Entry 7RWI (X-ray diffraction, 3.70 A resolution); this record covers chains C and D of the 8 polymer chains in the assembly.

# Chain C
Molecule: DNA-directed RNA polymerase subunit beta
From: Mycobacterium tuberculosis
Notes: EC 2.7.7.6
UniProt: P9WGY8 (RPOB_MYCTO); numbering as in UniProt (aligned over 1-1178)
Chain sequence (1178 residues; row label = number of the first residue in the row):
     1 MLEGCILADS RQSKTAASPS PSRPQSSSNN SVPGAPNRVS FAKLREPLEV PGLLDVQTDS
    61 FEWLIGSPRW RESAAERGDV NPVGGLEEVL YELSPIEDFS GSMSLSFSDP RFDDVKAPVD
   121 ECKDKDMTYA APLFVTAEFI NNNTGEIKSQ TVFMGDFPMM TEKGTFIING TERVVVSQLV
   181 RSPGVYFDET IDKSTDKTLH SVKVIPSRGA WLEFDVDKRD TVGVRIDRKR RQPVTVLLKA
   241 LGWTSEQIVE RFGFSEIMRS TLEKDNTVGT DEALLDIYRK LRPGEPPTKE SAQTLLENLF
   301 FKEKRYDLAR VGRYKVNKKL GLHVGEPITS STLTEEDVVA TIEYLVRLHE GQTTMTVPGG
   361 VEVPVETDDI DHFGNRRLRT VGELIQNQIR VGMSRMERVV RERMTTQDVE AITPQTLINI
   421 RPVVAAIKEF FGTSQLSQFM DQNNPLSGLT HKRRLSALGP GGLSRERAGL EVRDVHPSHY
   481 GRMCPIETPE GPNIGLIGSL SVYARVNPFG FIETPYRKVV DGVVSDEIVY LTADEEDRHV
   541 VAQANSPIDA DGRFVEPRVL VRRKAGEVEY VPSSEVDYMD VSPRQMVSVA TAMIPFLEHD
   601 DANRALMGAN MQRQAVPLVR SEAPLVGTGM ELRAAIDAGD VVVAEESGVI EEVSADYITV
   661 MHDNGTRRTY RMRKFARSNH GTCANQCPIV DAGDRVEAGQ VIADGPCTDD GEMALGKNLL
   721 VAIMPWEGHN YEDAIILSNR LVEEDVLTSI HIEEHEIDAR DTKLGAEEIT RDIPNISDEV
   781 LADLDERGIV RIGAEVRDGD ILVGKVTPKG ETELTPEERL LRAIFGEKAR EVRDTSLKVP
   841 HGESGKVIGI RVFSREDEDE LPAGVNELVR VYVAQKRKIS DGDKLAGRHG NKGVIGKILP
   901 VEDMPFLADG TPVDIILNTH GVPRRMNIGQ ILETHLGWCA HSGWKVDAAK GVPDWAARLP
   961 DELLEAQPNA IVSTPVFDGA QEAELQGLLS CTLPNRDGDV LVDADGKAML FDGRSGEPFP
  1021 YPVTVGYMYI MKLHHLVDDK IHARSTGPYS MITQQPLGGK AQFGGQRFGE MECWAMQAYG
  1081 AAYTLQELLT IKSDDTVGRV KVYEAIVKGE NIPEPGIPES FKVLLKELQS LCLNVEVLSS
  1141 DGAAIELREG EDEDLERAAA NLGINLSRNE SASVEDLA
Unresolved in the structure: 1-27, 1154-1178

# Chain D
Molecule: DNA-directed RNA polymerase subunit beta'
From: Mycobacterium tuberculosis
Notes: EC 2.7.7.6
UniProt: A0A045J9E2 (A0A045J9E2_MYCTX); residue numbers follow UniProt; this construct covers 1-1316
Chain sequence (1316 residues; numbered 1 to 1316; the number before each row is that of its first residue):
     1 MLDVNFFDEL RIGLATAEDI RQWSYGEVKK PETINYRTLK PEKDGLFCEK IFGPTRDWEC
    61 YCGKYKRVRF KGIICERCGV EVTRAKVRRE RMGHIELAAP VTHIWYFKGV PSRLGYLLDL
   121 APKDLEKIIY FAAYVITSVD EEMRHNELST LEAEMAVERK AVEDQRDGEL EARAQKLEAD
   181 LAELEAEGAK ADARRKVRDG GEREMRQIRD RAQRELDRLE DIWSTFTKLA PKQLIVDENL
   241 YRELVDRYGE YFTGAMGAES IQKLIENFDI DAEAESLRDV IRNGKGQKKL RALKRLKVVA
   301 AFQQSGNSPM GMVLDAVPVI PPELRPMVQL DGGRFATSDL NDLYRRVINR NNRLKRLIDL
   361 GAPEIIVNNE KRMLQESVDA LFDNGRRGRP VTGPGNRPLK SLSDLLKGKQ GRFRQNLLGK
   421 RVDYSGRSVI VVGPQLKLHQ CGLPKLMALE LFKPFVMKRL VDLNHAQNIK SAKRMVERQR
   481 PQVWDVLEEV IAEHPVLLNR APTLHRLGIQ AFEPMLVEGK AIQLHPLVCE AFNADFDGDQ
   541 MAVHLPLSAE AQAEARILML SSNNILSPAS GRPLAMPRLD MVTGLYYLTT EVPGDTGEYQ
   601 PASGDHPETG VYSSPAEAIM AADRGVLSVR AKIKVRLTQL RPPVEIEAEL FGHSGWQPGD
   661 AWMAETTLGR VMFNELLPLG YPFVNKQMHK KVQAAIINDL AERYPMIVVA QTVDKLKDAG
   721 FYWATRSGVT VSMADVLVPP RKKEILDHYE ERADKVEKQF QRGALNHDER NEALVEIWKE
   781 ATDEVGQALR EHYPDDNPII TIVDSGATGN FTQTRTLAGM KGLVTNPKGE FIPRPVKSSF
   841 REGLTVLEYF INTHGARKGL ADTALRTADS GYLTRRLVDV SQDVIVREHD CQTERGIVVE
   901 LAERAPDGTL IRDPYIETSA YARTLGTDAV DEAGNVIVER GQDLGDPEID ALLAAGITQV
   961 KVRSVLTCAT STGVCATCYG RSMATGKLVD IGEAVGIVAA QSIGEPGTQL TMRTFHQGGV
  1021 GEDITGGLPR VQELFEARVP RGKAPIADVT GRVRLEDGER FYKITIVPDD GGEEVVYDKI
  1081 SKRQRLRVFK HEDGSERVLS DGDHVEVGQQ LMEGSADPHE VLRVQGPREV QIHLVREVQE
  1141 VYRAQGVSIH DKHIEVIVRQ MLRRVTIIDS GSTEFLPGSL IDRAEFEAEN RRVVAEGGEP
  1201 AAGRPVLMGI TKASLATDSW LSAASFQETT RVLTDAAINC RSDKLNGLKE NVIIGKLIPA
  1261 GTGINRYRNI AVQPTEEARA AAYTIPSYED QYYSPDFGAA TGAAVPLDDY GYSDYR
Unresolved in the structure: 1-2, 421, 1012-1025, 1282-1316

# Interface between chain C and chain D
Contacting residue pairs (354):
  R473(C) - R857(D)  hydrogen bond (backbone-side chain)
  D474(C) - P827(D)
  D474(C) - R857(D)
  V475(C) - P827(D)
  V475(C) - F850(D)  hydrophobic
  V475(C) - H854(D)
  V475(C) - R857(D)
  H476(C) - F850(D)
  Y480(C) - V846(D)
  Y480(C) - L847(D)
  Y480(C) - F850(D)  hydrophobic
  C484(C) - R857(D)
  P485(C) - T853(D)
  P485(C) - R857(D)  hydrogen bond (backbone-side chain)
  I486(C) - Y849(D)  hydrophobic
  I486(C) - T853(D)
  I486(C) - R857(D)
  T488(C) - R857(D)
  Q543(C) - T845(D)
  Q543(C) - V846(D)  hydrogen bond (side chain-backbone)
  Q543(C) - L847(D)  hydrogen bond (side chain-backbone)
  N545(C) - V846(D)
  V568(C) - L847(D)  hydrophobic
  Y570(C) - R834(D)
  P583(C) - V846(D)
  M586(C) - V846(D)  hydrophobic
  M586(C) - F850(D)  hydrophobic
  L597(C) - Y849(D)
  E598(C) - G843(D)
  E598(C) - L844(D)  hydrogen bond (backbone-backbone)
  H599(C) - F840(D)  hydrogen bond (side chain-backbone)
  H599(C) - R841(D)  hydrogen bond (side chain-backbone)
  H599(C) - E842(D)
  H599(C) - G843(D)
  D600(C) - F840(D)
  D600(C) - Y849(D)  hydrogen bond (backbone-side chain)
  D601(C) - F840(D)
  D601(C) - Y849(D)
  D601(C) - N852(D)  hydrogen bond
  A602(C) - Y849(D)
  A602(C) - T853(D)
  A602(C) - A856(D)  hydrophobic
  N603(C) - A856(D)
  N603(C) - L860(D)
  A605(C) - Y849(D)
  I723(C) - T730(D)
  M724(C) - T725(D)
  P725(C) - D580(D)
  P725(C) - A724(D)
  P725(C) - T725(D)
  P725(C) - V729(D)
  W726(C) - T725(D)
  E727(C) - P434(D)
  E727(C) - F721(D)
  E727(C) - T725(D)  hydrogen bond (backbone-side chain)
  E727(C) - R726(D)  salt bridge
  G728(C) - V432(D)
  G728(C) - P434(D)
  G728(C) - F721(D)
  H729(C) - V432(D)
  H729(C) - P434(D)
  Y731(C) - V432(D)  hydrophobic
  Y731(C) - P526(D)
  Y731(C) - F536(D)
  Y731(C) - R578(D)  hydrogen bond
  Y731(C) - L579(D)  hydrophobic
  Y731(C) - M581(D)  hydrophobic
  Y731(C) - F721(D)  hydrophobic
  E732(C) - C529(D)
  E732(C) - A534(D)
  E732(C) - D535(D)
  E732(C) - F536(D)
  E732(C) - R578(D)  salt bridge
  E732(C) - L579(D)
  D733(C) - F536(D)
  A734(C) - V432(D)  hydrophobic
  A734(C) - F536(D)
  R760(C) - D331(D)  salt bridge
  K763(C) - R37(D)
  K763(C) - L39(D)
  R797(C) - R478(D)
  R797(C) - Q479(D)
  D798(C) - R478(D)  hydrogen bond (backbone-side chain)
  G799(C) - R478(D)
  D800(C) - R478(D)  salt bridge
  T812(C) - E59(D)  hydrogen bond
  T812(C) - K66(D)
  E813(C) - R56(D)  salt bridge
  E813(C) - E59(D)
  D881(C) - A521(D)
  G882(C) - V429(D)
  K884(C) - D537(D)  hydrogen bond (side chain-backbone)
  K892(C) - D537(D)
  G893(C) - F536(D)
  V894(C) - V429(D)  hydrophobic
  V894(C) - I430(D)
  V894(C) - F536(D)  hydrogen bond (backbone-backbone)
  V894(C) - G538(D)
  I895(C) - V431(D)
  G896(C) - V431(D)
  N918(C) - D580(D)  hydrogen bond
  T919(C) - V729(D)  hydrogen bond (side chain-backbone)
  T919(C) - T730(D)
  T919(C) - V731(D)
  H920(C) - L579(D)
  H920(C) - D580(D)  salt bridge
  H920(C) - T583(D)
  H920(C) - I802(D)
  R924(C) - T808(D)  hydrogen bond
  R924(C) - Q813(D)
  M926(C) - Q813(D)
  M926(C) - T816(D)
  M926(C) - L817(D)  hydrophobic
  M926(C) - F840(D)  hydrophobic
  I928(C) - L817(D)  hydrophobic
  I931(C) - V731(D)  hydrophobic
  I931(C) - S732(D)
  I931(C) - M733(D)
  L932(C) - M733(D)  hydrophobic
  H935(C) - S732(D)  hydrogen bond
  H935(C) - M733(D)  hydrogen bond (side chain-backbone)
  F977(C) - V846(D)  hydrophobic
  F977(C) - Y849(D)  hydrophobic
  E982(C) - M733(D)
  E982(C) - R841(D)  salt bridge
  E982(C) - E842(D)
  Q986(C) - M733(D)
  D1005(C) - S732(D)  hydrogen bond (backbone-side chain)
  D1005(C) - A734(D)
  K1007(C) - S732(D)
  K1007(C) - D735(D)  salt bridge
  D1012(C) - R726(D)  salt bridge
  F1019(C) - T725(D)
  P1020(C) - R726(D)
  Y1021(C) - Y587(D)  hydrogen bond
  Y1021(C) - R630(D)
  Y1021(C) - R726(D)
  Y1021(C) - S727(D)
  Y1021(C) - G728(D)
  T1024(C) - T730(D)
  T1024(C) - V731(D)  hydrogen bond (side chain-backbone)
  T1024(C) - S732(D)
  V1037(C) - V429(D)  hydrophobic
  D1038(C) - K520(D)  salt bridge
  K1040(C) - R427(D)
  K1040(C) - G538(D)
  K1040(C) - Q540(D)
  I1041(C) - R427(D)
  I1041(C) - S428(D)
  I1041(C) - M447(D)  hydrophobic
  I1041(C) - K520(D)
  H1042(C) - G426(D)
  H1042(C) - R427(D)  hydrogen bond (backbone-backbone)
  A1043(C) - S425(D)
  A1043(C) - G426(D)
  A1043(C) - M447(D)  hydrophobic
  A1043(C) - E450(D)
  R1044(C) - D423(D)  salt bridge
  R1044(C) - Y424(D)  hydrogen bond (backbone-backbone)
  R1044(C) - S425(D)  hydrogen bond (backbone-backbone)
  R1044(C) - E450(D)
  S1045(C) - D423(D)
  S1045(C) - Y424(D)  hydrogen bond (backbone-backbone)
  S1045(C) - E450(D)  hydrogen bond
  T1046(C) - D423(D)
  T1046(C) - Y424(D)
  Y1049(C) - D423(D)  hydrogen bond
  M1051(C) - R89(D)  hydrogen bond (backbone-side chain)
  I1052(C) - R89(D)  hydrogen bond (backbone-side chain)
  I1052(C) - E323(D)
  I1052(C) - P326(D)  hydrophobic
  T1053(C) - N416(D)
  Q1054(C) - R89(D)
  Q1055(C) - N416(D)  hydrogen bond (side chain-backbone)
  Q1055(C) - K420(D)
  P1056(C) - V422(D)
  P1056(C) - D423(D)
  F1063(C) - E450(D)
  G1065(C) - V422(D)
  G1065(C) - S425(D)
  Q1066(C) - V422(D)  hydrogen bond (backbone-backbone)
  Q1066(C) - S425(D)  hydrogen bond (backbone-side chain)
  Q1066(C) - G426(D)
  Q1066(C) - R427(D)  hydrogen bond
  R1067(C) - R414(D)  hydrogen bond (side chain-backbone)
  R1067(C) - Q415(D)  hydrogen bond (side chain-backbone)
  R1067(C) - G419(D)  hydrogen bond (side chain-backbone)
  R1067(C) - K420(D)
  F1068(C) - G419(D)
  F1068(C) - K420(D)  hydrogen bond (backbone-backbone)
  F1068(C) - I509(D)  hydrophobic
  F1068(C) - H544(D)
  G1069(C) - L418(D)
  E1070(C) - R414(D)  salt bridge
  E1070(C) - L418(D)
  E1070(C) - R875(D)  salt bridge
  E1070(C) - K1249(D)  salt bridge
  M1071(C) - T503(D)
  E1072(C) - N499(D)
  E1072(C) - T503(D)  hydrogen bond
  E1072(C) - I509(D)
  C1073(C) - L418(D)  hydrogen bond (side chain-backbone)
  W1074(C) - R875(D)
  W1074(C) - V878(D)
  W1074(C) - I997(D)
  W1074(C) - Q1001(D)
  A1075(C) - T503(D)
  A1075(C) - Q1001(D)
  M1076(C) - I509(D)  hydrophobic
  M1076(C) - M559(D)  hydrophobic
  Q1077(C) - Q882(D)  hydrogen bond
  Q1077(C) - A994(D)
  Q1077(C) - I997(D)
  Q1077(C) - L1248(D)
  Q1077(C) - I1258(D)
  A1078(C) - R506(D)  hydrogen bond (backbone-side chain)
  A1078(C) - V998(D)  hydrophobic
  A1078(C) - Q1001(D)
  Y1079(C) - R506(D)  hydrogen bond (side chain-backbone)
  Y1079(C) - L507(D)
  Y1079(C) - I509(D)  hydrogen bond (side chain-backbone)
  Y1079(C) - L558(D)
  Y1079(C) - M559(D)  hydrophobic
  G1080(C) - E554(D)
  G1080(C) - A1260(D)
  G1080(C) - G1261(D)
  G1080(C) - T1262(D)  hydrogen bond (backbone-backbone)
  A1081(C) - E554(D)
  A1082(C) - E554(D)  hydrogen bond (backbone-side chain)
  A1082(C) - L1257(D)
  A1082(C) - I1258(D)  hydrophobic
  A1082(C) - A1260(D)
  A1082(C) - T1262(D)
  A1082(C) - G1263(D)
  Y1083(C) - E550(D)
  Y1083(C) - E554(D)  hydrogen bond (backbone-side chain)
  Y1083(C) - L1257(D)
  Y1083(C) - T1262(D)
  Y1083(C) - R1268(D)
  T1084(C) - A551(D)
  T1084(C) - E554(D)  hydrogen bond
  L1085(C) - V1252(D)  hydrophobic
  L1085(C) - I1258(D)  hydrophobic
  Q1086(C) - G1255(D)  hydrogen bond (side chain-backbone)
  Q1086(C) - L1257(D)
  E1087(C) - P546(D)
  E1087(C) - L547(D)  hydrogen bond (side chain-backbone)
  E1087(C) - S548(D)  hydrogen bond (side chain-backbone)
  E1087(C) - A551(D)
  L1088(C) - V422(D)
  L1089(C) - K420(D)
  L1089(C) - V1252(D)  hydrophobic
  T1090(C) - G1255(D)
  K1092(C) - V422(D)
  K1092(C) - D423(D)  hydrogen bond (backbone-backbone)
  K1092(C) - L545(D)  hydrogen bond (side chain-backbone)
  S1093(C) - K420(D)
  D1094(C) - K420(D)
  V1102(C) - L547(D)  hydrophobic
  Y1103(C) - Y424(D)
  Y1103(C) - M457(D)
  I1106(C) - P454(D)  hydrophobic
  I1106(C) - F455(D)  hydrophobic
  V1107(C) - M457(D)  hydrophobic
  V1107(C) - K458(D)
  I1112(C) - L547(D)
  I1112(C) - S548(D)
  G1116(C) - N5(D)  hydrogen bond (backbone-side chain)
  I1117(C) - D3(D)
  I1117(C) - V4(D)
  I1117(C) - N5(D)
  P1118(C) - I1253(D)
  P1118(C) - I1254(D)
  E1119(C) - R89(D)  salt bridge
  S1120(C) - R412(D)
  S1120(C) - N416(D)  hydrogen bond (side chain-backbone)
  S1120(C) - L417(D)
  F1121(C) - L417(D)
  F1121(C) - I1253(D)  hydrophobic
  F1121(C) - I1254(D)  hydrophobic
  V1123(C) - L324(D)  hydrophobic
  V1123(C) - R412(D)
  L1124(C) - L406(D)  hydrophobic
  L1124(C) - F413(D)  hydrophobic
  L1124(C) - L417(D)  hydrophobic
  K1126(C) - E90(D)  hydrogen bond (side chain-backbone)
  K1126(C) - M92(D)
  K1126(C) - P321(D)
  E1127(C) - I320(D)
  E1127(C) - L405(D)
  E1127(C) - L406(D)
  E1127(C) - R412(D)  salt bridge
  L1128(C) - L406(D)  hydrophobic
  L1128(C) - L1233(D)  hydrophobic
  Q1129(C) - W23(D)
  Q1129(C) - M92(D)
  Q1129(C) - P318(D)
  S1130(C) - M92(D)
  S1130(C) - P318(D)
  S1130(C) - I320(D)
  S1130(C) - F382(D)
  S1130(C) - L402(D)
  L1131(C) - H103(D)  hydrogen bond (backbone-side chain)
  L1131(C) - W105(D)  hydrophobic
  L1131(C) - F382(D)
  L1131(C) - L402(D)  hydrophobic
  L1131(C) - S403(D)
  L1131(C) - L406(D)  hydrophobic
  C1132(C) - A15(D)
  C1132(C) - H103(D)
  C1132(C) - L314(D)  hydrophobic
  C1132(C) - P318(D)
  C1132(C) - F382(D)  hydrophobic
  L1133(C) - G13(D)
  L1133(C) - A15(D)
  L1133(C) - W23(D)
  L1133(C) - W105(D)  hydrophobic
  L1133(C) - Y106(D)
  L1133(C) - A1237(D)  hydrophobic
  N1134(C) - R11(D)
  N1134(C) - I12(D)
  N1134(C) - G13(D)  hydrogen bond (backbone-backbone)
  N1134(C) - L14(D)
  N1134(C) - A15(D)
  N1134(C) - D19(D)
  N1134(C) - W23(D)
  V1135(C) - R11(D)
  V1135(C) - I12(D)  hydrophobic
  E1136(C) - L10(D)
  E1136(C) - R11(D)  hydrogen bond (backbone-backbone)
  V1137(C) - E9(D)
  V1137(C) - L10(D)  hydrophobic
  L1138(C) - F7(D)
  L1138(C) - D8(D)  hydrogen bond (backbone-backbone)
  L1138(C) - E9(D)  hydrogen bond (backbone-backbone)
  L1138(C) - R11(D)
  S1139(C) - D8(D)
  S1140(C) - D8(D)
  I1145(C) - F7(D)  hydrophobic
  L1147(C) - D3(D)
  L1147(C) - E90(D)
  R1148(C) - K86(D)
  R1148(C) - E90(D)
  E1149(C) - E90(D)
  G1150(C) - Y25(D)  hydrogen bond (backbone-side chain)
  E1151(C) - Q22(D)
  E1151(C) - W23(D)
  E1151(C) - Y25(D)
  D1152(C) - R21(D)
  D1152(C) - Q22(D)  hydrogen bond (backbone-backbone)
  D1152(C) - W23(D)
  D1152(C) - S24(D)
  E1153(C) - R21(D)
  E1153(C) - S24(D)
Interface residues without a listed pair, chain C (172 interface residues in all): L470, P477, M483, I494, G495, R562, L606, N730, R819, V922, P923, Q981, L985, P1022, V1023, T1096, K1108, G1109, P1115, L1125, E1146
Interface residues without a listed pair, chain D (184 interface residues in all): D57, V68, Y344, Q435, P444, L451, K453, I469, L497, A501, H505, Q510, A542, N564, Y722, A807, K858, A861, D862, W1220, L1221, K1256

# Overview
172 residues of chain C and 184 residues of chain D are in contact; the contacts include 64 hydrogen bonds and
16 salt bridges. Polar pairs include E727(C)-R726(D), E732(C)-R578(D) and R760(C)-D331(D).
Chain C is DNA-directed RNA polymerase subunit beta and chain D is DNA-directed RNA polymerase subunit beta',
both from Mycobacterium tuberculosis; the structure, Mycobacterium tuberculosis RNA polymerase sigma L
holoenzyme open promoter complex containing TNP-2198, was determined by X-ray diffraction.
